6X3Z - chains A and E of the 9 polymer chains in the assembly; structure by electron microscopy, 3.23 A resolution.

# Chain A
Molecule: Gamma-aminobutyric acid receptor subunit beta-2
Organism: Homo sapiens
UniProtKB: P47870 (GBRB2_HUMAN), isoform P47870-1; the construct has insertions or renumbered stretches relative to UniProt, so the offset changes along the chain: 1-307 = UniProt 25-331; 316-341 = UniProt 487-512
Sequence (364 residues; row label = number of the first residue in the row):
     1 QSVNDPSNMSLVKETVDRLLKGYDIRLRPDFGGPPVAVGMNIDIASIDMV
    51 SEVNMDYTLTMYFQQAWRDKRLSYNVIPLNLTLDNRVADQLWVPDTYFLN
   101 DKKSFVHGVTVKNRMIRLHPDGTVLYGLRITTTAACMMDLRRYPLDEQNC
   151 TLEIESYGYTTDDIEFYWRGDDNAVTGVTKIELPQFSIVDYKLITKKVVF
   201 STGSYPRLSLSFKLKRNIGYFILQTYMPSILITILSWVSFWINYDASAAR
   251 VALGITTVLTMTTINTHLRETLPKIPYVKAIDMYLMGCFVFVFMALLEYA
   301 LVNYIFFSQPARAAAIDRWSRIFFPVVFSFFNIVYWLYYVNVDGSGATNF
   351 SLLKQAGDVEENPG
Disordered / not traced: 1-6, 341-364
Construct notes: linker (308-315)
Swiss-Prot annotation at these positions:
  - binding site (histamine): Tyr97, Ser156, Tyr157, Thr202
  - binding site (4-aminobutanoate): Tyr157, Thr202
  - glycosylation (N-linked (GlcNAc...) asparagine): Asn8, Asn80, Asn149
Cystine bridges: Cys136-Cys150
Covalent attachments: N-acetylglucosamine (NAG) linked to Asn80, Asn149
Residues lining bound ligands: gamma-amino-butanoic acid (ABU): Tyr97, Glu155, Ser156, Tyr157, Phe200, Thr202, Tyr205

# Chain E
Molecule: Gamma-aminobutyric acid receptor subunit gamma-2
Organism: Homo sapiens
UniProtKB: P18507 (GBRG2_HUMAN); residues 3-322 here correspond to UniProt positions 42-361 (UniProt number = residue number + 39)
Sequence (417 residues; each row starts with the number of its first residue; numbers below 1 keep their minus sign (Trp-36 is residue -36)):
   -36 WSHPQFEKGGGSGGGSGGSSAWSHPQFEKLEVLFQGPQKSDDDYEDYASN
    14 KTWVLTPKVPEGDVTVILNNLLEGYDNKLRPDIGVKPTLIHTDMYVNSIG
    64 PVNAINMEYTIDIFFAQTWYDRRLKFNSTIKVLRLNSNMVGKIWIPDTFF
   114 RNSKKADAHWITTPNRMLRIWNDGRVLYTLRLTIDAECQLQLHNFPMDEH
   164 SCPLEFSSYGYPREEIVYQWKRSSVEVGDTRSWRLYQFSFVGLRNTTEVV
   214 KTTSGDYVVMSVYFDLSRRMGYFTIQTYIPCTLIVVLSWVSFWINKDAVP
   264 ARTSLGITTVLTMTTLSTIARKSLPKVSYVTAMDLFVSVCFIFVFSALVE
   314 YGTLHYFVSSQPARAAKMDSYARIFFPTAFCLFNLVYWVSYLYLSRGSGA
   364 TNFSLLKQAGDVEENPG
Disordered / not traced: -36 to 24, 358-380
Construct notes: linker (323-329)
Swiss-Prot annotation at these positions:
  - glycosylation (N-linked (GlcNAc...) asparagine): Asn13, Asn90, Asn208
Cystine bridges: Cys151-Cys165
Covalent attachments: N-acetylglucosamine (NAG) linked to Asn208

# How chain A and chain E interact
Pairs across the interface - 87 pairs, chain A then chain E:
  Asn8(A) with Gly47(E)
  Met9(A) with Arg43(E); Ile46(E), hydrophobic
  Val12(A) with Leu42(E), hydrophobic; Ile46(E), hydrophobic
  Lys13(A) with Gly37(E), hydrogen bond (side chain-backbone); Leu42(E)
  Asp17(A) with Asp39(E)
  Leu20(A) with Lys41(E)
  Asn41(A) with Thr216(E)
  Asp43(A) with Thr216(E)
  Ser46(A) with Glu150(E)
  Asp48(A) with Lys117(E), salt bridge
  Met49(A) with Asn69(E)
  Tyr62(A) with Phe112(E); Arg114(E); Tyr172(E)
  Gln64(A) with Thr216(E); Ser217(E)
  Leu79(A) with Ile46(E)
  Thr82(A) with Gly173(E); Tyr174(E); Glu178(E), hydrogen bond
  Leu83(A) with Lys41(E); Leu42(E), hydrophobic; Tyr174(E)
  Asp84(A) with Asn40(E); Lys41(E), hydrogen bond (backbone-backbone); Tyr174(E), hydrogen bond (backbone-side chain)
  Arg86(A) with Asn40(E); Gly104(E), hydrogen bond (side chain-backbone); Ile106(E)
  Val87(A) with Lys41(E)
  Phe105(A) with Lys118(E)
  His107(A) with Ser116(E); Lys117(E)
  Val109(A) with Thr111(E); Phe112(E); Phe113(E), hydrophobic; Ala119(E); Asp120(E); Ala121(E); Leu145(E), hydrophobic
  Thr110(A) with Pro109(E); Thr111(E), hydrogen bond (backbone-backbone); Arg129(E)
  Val111(A) with Asp110(E)
  Asn113(A) with Phe112(E)
  Arg114(A) with Tyr172(E)
  Met115(A) with Tyr172(E), hydrophobic; Gly173(E)
  Arg117(A) with Gly173(E), hydrogen bond (side chain-backbone); Pro175(E); Glu178(E), salt bridge; Ser217(E); Tyr220(E), hydrogen bond
  Leu128(A) with Tyr172(E), hydrogen bond (backbone-side chain)
  Arg129(A) with Phe112(E); Phe113(E), hydrogen bond (side chain-backbone); Arg114(E); Ser116(E), hydrogen bond (side chain-backbone); Tyr172(E), hydrogen bond (backbone-side chain)
  Glu182(A) with Gln152(E), hydrogen bond (backbone-side chain); Gln154(E)
  Pro184(A) with Lys289(E); Val290(E); Ser291(E)
  Gln185(A) with Lys289(E)
  Asn217(A) with Ser291(E), hydrogen bond
  Gly219(A) with Ser291(E)
  Tyr220(A) with Arg284(E); Lys289(E), hydrogen bond; Val290(E); Ser291(E)
  Leu223(A) with Val293(E), hydrophobic; Asp297(E)
  Gln224(A) with Ser280(E); Arg284(E)
  Leu231(A) with Phe304(E), hydrophobic; Phe308(E), hydrophobic
  Leu235(A) with Phe308(E), hydrophobic; Leu311(E), hydrophobic
  Trp241(A) with Tyr319(E)
  Ile242(A) with His318(E)
  Ala249(A) with Val262(E), hydrophobic
  Thr256(A) with Ile270(E)
  Thr260(A) with Leu274(E)
Other interface residues (no listed pair), chain A (54 interface residues in all): Val16, Asn80, Asn85, Gln90, Leu125, Gly127, Thr131, Ile234, Thr271
Other interface residues (no listed pair), chain E (65 interface residues in all): Pro44, Asp45, Val48, Phe78, Arg86, Trp107, Ile108, Asn115, Leu143, Thr215, Thr266, Val273, Thr281, Lys285

# Summary
54 residues of chain A and 65 residues of chain E are in contact, with 15 hydrogen bonds and 2 salt bridges.
Polar contacts include Asp48(A)-Lys117(E), Arg117(A)-Glu178(E) and Lys13(A)-Gly37(E). Ligands of chain A:
gamma-amino-butanoic acid. N-acetylglucosamine is covalently linked to Asn80(A) and Asn149(A).
Here chain A is Gamma-aminobutyric acid receptor subunit beta-2 and chain E is Gamma-aminobutyric acid
receptor subunit gamma-2, both from Homo sapiens. Entry 6X3Z (Human GABAA receptor alpha1-beta2-gamma2 subtype
in complex with GABA) was determined by electron microscopy together with 6X3S, 6X3T, 6X3U, 6X3V, 6X3W, 6X3X
and 6X40 from the same study.
